5LNE - chain A; structure by X-ray diffraction, 2.20 A resolution.

# Chain A
Name: Putative Fml fimbrial adhesin FmlD
From: Escherichia coli
Reference sequence: Q1RBS0 (Q1RBS0_ECOUT); residues 1-158 here correspond to UniProt positions 25-182 (UniProt number = residue number + 24)
Chain sequence (164 residues; numbered 1 to 164; the number before each row is that of its first residue):
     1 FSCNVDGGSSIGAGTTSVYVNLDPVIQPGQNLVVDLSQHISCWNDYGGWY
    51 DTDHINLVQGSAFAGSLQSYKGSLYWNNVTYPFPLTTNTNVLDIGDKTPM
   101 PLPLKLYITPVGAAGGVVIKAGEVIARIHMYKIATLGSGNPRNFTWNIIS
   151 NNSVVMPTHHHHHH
Unresolved in the structure: 66, 112-115, 158-164
Differences from the reference sequence: expression tag (159-164)
Disulfides: Cys-3/Cys-42
From the paper describing this entry:
  - binding site for beta-D-galactopyranose: Tyr-46, Lys-132, Asn-140
  - binding site for 2-acetamido-2-deoxy-alpha-D-galactopyranose: Tyr-46
  - mutagenesis - D53E, D53K, K132Q: abolished binding to sialidase treated BSM
  - mutagenesis - K132Q: abolished binding to uromodulin

# Summary
The paper reports a binding site for beta-D-galactopyranose at Tyr-46, Lys-132 and Asn-140; D53E, D53K and
K132Q abolish binding to sialidase treated BSM.
Chain A is Putative Fml fimbrial adhesin FmlD (Escherichia coli); the structure, E. coli F9 pilus adhesin FmlH
bound to the Thomsen-Friedenreich (TF) antigen, was determined by X-ray diffraction, deposited together with
5LNG.
